PDB entry 6KLE | electron microscopy, 4.50 A resolution (low resolution: residue-level contacts below are approximate; hydrogen-bond / salt-bridge calls are withheld) | chains A and B

Chain A:
Protein: RNA-directed RNA polymerase L
Organism: Machupo virus
Notes: EC 2.7.7.48, 3.1.-.-
UniProt: Q6IVU0 (Q6IVU0_MACHU); numbering as in UniProt (aligned over 1-2209)
Sequence (2209 residues; each row starts with the number of its first residue):
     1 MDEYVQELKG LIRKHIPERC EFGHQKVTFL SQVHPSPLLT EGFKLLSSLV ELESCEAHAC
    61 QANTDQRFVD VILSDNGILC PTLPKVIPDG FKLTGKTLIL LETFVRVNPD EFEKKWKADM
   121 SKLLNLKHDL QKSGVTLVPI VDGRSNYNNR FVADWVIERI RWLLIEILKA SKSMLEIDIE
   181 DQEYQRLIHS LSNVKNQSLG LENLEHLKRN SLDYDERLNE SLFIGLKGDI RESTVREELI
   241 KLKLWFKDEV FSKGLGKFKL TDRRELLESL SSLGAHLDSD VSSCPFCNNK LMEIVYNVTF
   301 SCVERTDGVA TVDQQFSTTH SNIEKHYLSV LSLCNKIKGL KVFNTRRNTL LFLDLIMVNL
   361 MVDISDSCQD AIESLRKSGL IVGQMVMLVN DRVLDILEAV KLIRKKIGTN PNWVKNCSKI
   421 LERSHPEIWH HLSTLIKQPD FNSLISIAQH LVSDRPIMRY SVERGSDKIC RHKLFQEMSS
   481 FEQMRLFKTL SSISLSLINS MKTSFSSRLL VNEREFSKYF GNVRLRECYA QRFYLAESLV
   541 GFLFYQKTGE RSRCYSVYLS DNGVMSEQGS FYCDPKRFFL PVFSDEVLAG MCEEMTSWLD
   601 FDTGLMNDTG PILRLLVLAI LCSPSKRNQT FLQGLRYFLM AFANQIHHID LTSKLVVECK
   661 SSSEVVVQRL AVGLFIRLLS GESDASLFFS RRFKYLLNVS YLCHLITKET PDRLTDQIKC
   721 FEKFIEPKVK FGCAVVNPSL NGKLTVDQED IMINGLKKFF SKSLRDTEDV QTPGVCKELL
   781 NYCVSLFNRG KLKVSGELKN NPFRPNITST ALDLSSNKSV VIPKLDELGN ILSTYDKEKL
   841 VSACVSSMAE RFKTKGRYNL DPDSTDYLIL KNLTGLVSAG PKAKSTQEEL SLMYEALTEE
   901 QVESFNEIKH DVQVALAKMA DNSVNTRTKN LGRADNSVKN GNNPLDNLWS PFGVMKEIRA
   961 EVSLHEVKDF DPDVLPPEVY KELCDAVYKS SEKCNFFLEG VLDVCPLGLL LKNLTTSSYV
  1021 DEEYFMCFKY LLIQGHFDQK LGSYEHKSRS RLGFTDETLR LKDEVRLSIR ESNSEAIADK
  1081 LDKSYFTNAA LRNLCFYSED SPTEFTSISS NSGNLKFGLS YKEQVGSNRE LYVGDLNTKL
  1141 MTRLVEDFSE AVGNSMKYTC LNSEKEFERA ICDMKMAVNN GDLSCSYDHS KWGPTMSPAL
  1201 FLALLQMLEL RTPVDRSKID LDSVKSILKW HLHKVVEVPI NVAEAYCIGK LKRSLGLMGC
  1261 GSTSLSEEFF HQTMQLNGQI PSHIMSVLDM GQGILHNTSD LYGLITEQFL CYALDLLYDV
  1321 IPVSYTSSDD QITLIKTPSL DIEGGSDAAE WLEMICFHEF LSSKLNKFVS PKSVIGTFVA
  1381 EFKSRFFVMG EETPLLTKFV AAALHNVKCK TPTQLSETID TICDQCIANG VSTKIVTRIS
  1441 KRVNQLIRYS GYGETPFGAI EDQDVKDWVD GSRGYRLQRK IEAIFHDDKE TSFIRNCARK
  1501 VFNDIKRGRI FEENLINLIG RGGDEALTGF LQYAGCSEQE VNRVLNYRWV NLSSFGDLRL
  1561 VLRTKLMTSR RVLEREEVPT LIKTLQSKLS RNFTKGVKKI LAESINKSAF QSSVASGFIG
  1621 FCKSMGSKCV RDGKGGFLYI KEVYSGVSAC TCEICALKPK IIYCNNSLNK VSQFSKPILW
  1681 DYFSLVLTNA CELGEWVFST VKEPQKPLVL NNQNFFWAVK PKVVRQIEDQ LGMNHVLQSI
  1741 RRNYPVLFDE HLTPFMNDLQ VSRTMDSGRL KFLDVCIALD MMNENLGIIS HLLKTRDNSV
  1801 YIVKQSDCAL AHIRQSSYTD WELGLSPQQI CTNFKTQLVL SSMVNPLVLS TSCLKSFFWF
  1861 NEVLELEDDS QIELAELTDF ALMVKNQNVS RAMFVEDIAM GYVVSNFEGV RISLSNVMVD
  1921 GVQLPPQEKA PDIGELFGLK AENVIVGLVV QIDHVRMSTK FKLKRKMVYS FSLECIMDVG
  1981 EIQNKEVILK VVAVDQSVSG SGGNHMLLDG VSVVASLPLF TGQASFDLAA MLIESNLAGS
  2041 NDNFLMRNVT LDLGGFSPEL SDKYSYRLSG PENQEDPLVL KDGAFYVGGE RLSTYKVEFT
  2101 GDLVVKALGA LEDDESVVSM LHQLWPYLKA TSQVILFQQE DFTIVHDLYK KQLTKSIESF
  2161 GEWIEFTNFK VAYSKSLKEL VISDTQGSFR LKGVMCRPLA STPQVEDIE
Not modelled in the structure: 1, 174-179, 196-200, 306-320, 462-467, 514-519, 805-821, 854-858, 875-899, 922-961, 1040-1085, 1250-1261, 1340-1346, 1569-1577, 1592-1610, 1634-1635, 1706-1710, 1819-2209
Cystine bridges: Cys55-Cys60, Cys1691-Cys1776
Metal / ion sites: Zn2+: Cys284, Cys287, Cys470, His472; Mn2+: Asp1188, Asp1330, Glu1381

Chain B:
Molecule: 19-nt RNA strand
Sequence (19 nucleotides; row label = number of the first residue in the row):
     1 GCCUAGGAUC CACUGUGCG
Not modelled in the structure: 1-12

How chain A and chain B interact:
Residue-residue contacts - 35 pairs, chain A then chain B:
  Leu328(A) with G17(B)
  Ser332(A) with G17(B)
  Asn335(A) with U16(B)
  Lys336(A) with G15(B); U16(B)
  Gly339(A) with U14(B)
  Asn390(A) with G15(B); U16(B)
  Asp391(A) with G15(B); U16(B)
  Ser492(A) with C18(B)
  Leu495(A) with C18(B)
  Lys502(A) with G15(B); G17(B)
  Thr503(A) with G15(B)
  Ser504(A) with G15(B)
  Arg532(A) with G19(B)
  Phe533(A) with C18(B)
  Tyr534(A) with C18(B); G19(B)
  Phe583(A) with C18(B)
  Tyr867(A) with C13(B)
  Leu870(A) with C13(B)
  Phe905(A) with C13(B)
  Tyr1449(A) with G17(B); C18(B)
  Val1561(A) with U14(B)
  Cys1622(A) with G15(B)
  Lys1623(A) with C13(B); U14(B); G15(B)
  Gly1626(A) with G15(B); U16(B)
  Ser1627(A) with U14(B); G15(B)
Other interface residues (no listed pair), chain A (28 interface residues in all): Lys341, Gln531, Glu537

Overview:
Chain A and chain B form an interface of 28 and 7 residues respectively. The Zn2+ site is built by Cys284(A),
Cys287(A), Cys470(A) and His472(A). The Mn2+ site is built by Asp1188(A), Asp1330(A) and Glu1381(A).
Here chain A is RNA-directed RNA polymerase L (Machupo virus) and chain B is a 19-nt RNA strand. Entry 6KLE
(Monomeric structure of Machupo virus polymerase bound to vRNA promoter) was determined by electron microscopy
together with 6KLC, 6KLD and 6KLH from the same study.
